Entry 8KAR (X-ray diffraction, 1.73 A resolution); this record covers chains A and C of the 3 polymer chains in the assembly.

== Chain A (and C) ==
Protein: Glutamate dehydrogenase
Source organism: Saccharolobus solfataricus
Notes: chain C of this document is another copy of the same molecule, construct and numbering; everything in this record applies to it too
UniProtKB: A0A0E3K1C8 (A0A0E3K1C8_SACSO); residue numbers follow UniProt; this construct covers 1-419
Sequence (419 residues; numbered 1 to 419; the number before each row is that of its first residue):
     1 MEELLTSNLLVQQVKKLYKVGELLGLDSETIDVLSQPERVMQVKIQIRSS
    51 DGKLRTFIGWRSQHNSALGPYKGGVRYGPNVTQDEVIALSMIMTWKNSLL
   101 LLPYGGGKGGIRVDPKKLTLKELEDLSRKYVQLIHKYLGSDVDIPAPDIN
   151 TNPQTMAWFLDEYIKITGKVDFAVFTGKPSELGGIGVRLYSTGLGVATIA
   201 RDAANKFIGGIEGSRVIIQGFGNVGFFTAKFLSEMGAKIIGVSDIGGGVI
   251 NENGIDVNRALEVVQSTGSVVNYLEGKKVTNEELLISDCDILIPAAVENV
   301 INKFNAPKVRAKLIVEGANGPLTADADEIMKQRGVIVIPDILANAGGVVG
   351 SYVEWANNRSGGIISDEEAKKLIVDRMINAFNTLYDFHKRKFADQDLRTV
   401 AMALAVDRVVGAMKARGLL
Disordered / not traced: 1-5
Ligand contacts:
  - 2-oxoglutaric acid (AKG): K72, G73, G74, M93, K96, K108, A146, P147, D148, T176, R188, N319, N344, G347, V348, S351
  - NAD (nicotinamide-adenine-dinucleotide): R76, K96, D148, I149, N150, R188, T192, Q219, G220, F221, G222, N223, V224, G225, D244, I245, N281, A295, A296, V297, G317, A318, N319, N344, G347

== Chain A / chain C interface ==
Contacting residue pairs (48; chain A residue first):
  E29(A) - K53(C)  salt bridge
  E29(A) - L54(C)
  V33(A) - K44(C)
  V33(A) - Q46(C)
  V33(A) - L54(C)  hydrophobic
  V33(A) - T56(C)
  Q36(A) - K44(C)
  Q36(A) - I58(C)
  P37(A) - K44(C)
  E38(A) - Q42(C)
  E38(A) - V43(C)
  E38(A) - K44(C)  hydrogen bond (backbone-backbone)
  R39(A) - Q42(C)
  R39(A) - L133(C)  hydrogen bond (side chain-backbone)
  V40(A) - V40(C)
  V40(A) - M41(C)
  V40(A) - Q42(C)  hydrogen bond (backbone-backbone)
  M41(A) - V40(C)
  Q42(A) - E38(C)
  Q42(A) - R39(C)
  Q42(A) - V40(C)  hydrogen bond (backbone-backbone)
  V43(A) - E38(C)
  K44(A) - V33(C)  hydrogen bond (side chain-backbone)
  K44(A) - Q36(C)  hydrogen bond (side chain-backbone)
  K44(A) - P37(C)
  K44(A) - E38(C)  hydrogen bond (backbone-backbone)
  Q46(A) - V33(C)
  Q46(A) - L418(C)  hydrogen bond (side chain-backbone)
  R48(A) - L419(C)  hydrogen bond (side chain-backbone)
  K53(A) - E29(C)  salt bridge
  L54(A) - E29(C)
  L54(A) - V33(C)  hydrophobic
  T56(A) - V33(C)
  I58(A) - Q36(C)
  Q83(A) - Q83(C)  hydrogen bond
  L133(A) - R39(C)  hydrogen bond (backbone-side chain)
  L133(A) - Y137(C)  hydrogen bond (backbone-side chain)
  I134(A) - Y137(C)
  H135(A) - Y137(C)  hydrogen bond (backbone-side chain)
  K136(A) - K136(C)
  K136(A) - Y137(C)  hydrogen bond (backbone-side chain)
  Y137(A) - L133(C)  hydrogen bond (side chain-backbone)
  Y137(A) - I134(C)
  Y137(A) - H135(C)  hydrogen bond (side chain-backbone)
  Y137(A) - K136(C)  hydrogen bond (side chain-backbone)
  Y137(A) - Y137(C)  hydrophobic
  L418(A) - Q46(C)  hydrogen bond (backbone-side chain)
  L419(A) - R48(C)  hydrogen bond (backbone-side chain)
Other interface residues (no listed pair), chain A (29 interface residues in all): T30, D32, Q132, M413
Other interface residues (no listed pair), chain C (29 interface residues in all): D32, H64, Q132, M413

== Overview ==
Chain A and chain C each contribute 29 residues to their interface, with 19 hydrogen bonds and 2 salt bridges.
Polar contacts include E29(A)-K53(C), R39(A)-L133(C) and K44(A)-V33(C). Ligands of chain A: 2-oxoglutaric acid
and NAD.
Both chains are Glutamate dehydrogenase (Saccharolobus solfataricus). Entry 8KAR (Glutamate dehydrogenase-AKG)
was determined by X-ray diffraction (same publication as 8KAO).
